PDB entry 5X41 | X-ray diffraction, 3.47 A resolution | chains A and B of the 4 polymer chains in the assembly

# Chain A (and B)
Molecule: Cobalt ABC transporter ATP-binding protein
Source organism: Rhodobacter capsulatus
Notes: chain B of this document is another copy of the same molecule, construct and numbering; everything in this record applies to it too
Sequence (280 residues; each row starts with the number of its first residue):
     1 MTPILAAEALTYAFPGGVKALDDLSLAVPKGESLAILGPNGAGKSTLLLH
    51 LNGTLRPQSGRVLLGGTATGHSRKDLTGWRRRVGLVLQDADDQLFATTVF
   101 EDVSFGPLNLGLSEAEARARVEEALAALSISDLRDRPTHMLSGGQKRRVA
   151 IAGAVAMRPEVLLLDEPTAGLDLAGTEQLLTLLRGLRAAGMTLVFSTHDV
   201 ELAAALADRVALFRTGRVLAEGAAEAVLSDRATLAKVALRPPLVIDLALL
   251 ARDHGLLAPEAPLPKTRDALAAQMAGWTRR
Unresolved in the structure: 1, 69-74, 271-280 (chain B: 252-260, 268-280)

# Chain A / chain B interface
Contacting residue pairs - 16 pairs, chain A then chain B:
  Pro-39(A) / Asp-172(B)
  Asn-40(A) / Gly-170(B)
  Asn-40(A) / Leu-171(B)
  Asn-40(A) / Asp-172(B)  hydrogen bond (backbone-side chain)
  Gly-170(A) / His-198(B)  hydrogen bond (backbone-side chain)
  Leu-171(A) / His-198(B)  hydrogen bond (backbone-side chain)
  Asp-172(A) / Pro-39(B)
  Asp-172(A) / His-198(B)  salt bridge
  Glu-177(A) / Arg-240(B)  salt bridge
  His-198(A) / Gly-170(B)
  His-198(A) / Leu-171(B)
  His-198(A) / Asp-172(B)
  Ala-238(A) / Ala-174(B)
  Arg-240(A) / Glu-177(B)  salt bridge
  Leu-243(A) / Leu-243(B)  hydrophobic
  Leu-247(A) / Leu-263(B)  hydrophobic
Interface residues without a listed pair, chain A (15 interface residues in all): Leu-173, Asp-199, Pro-264, Arg-267
Interface residues without a listed pair, chain B (15 interface residues in all): Leu-173, Asp-199, Val-200, Asp-246, Arg-267

# Summary
Chain A and chain B each contribute 15 residues to their interface; the contacts include 3 hydrogen bonds and
3 salt bridges. Polar pairs include Asp-172(A)/His-198(B), Glu-177(A)/Arg-240(B) and Asn-40(A)/Asp-172(B).
Both chains are Cobalt ABC transporter ATP-binding protein (Rhodobacter capsulatus). Entry 5X41 (3.5A
resolution structure of a cobalt energy-coupling factor transporter using LCP method-CbiMQO) was determined by
X-ray diffraction, deposited together with 5X3X and 5X40.
